PDB entry 6EU1 | electron microscopy, 3.40 A resolution | chains A and O of the 19 polymer chains in the assembly

Chain A:
Protein: DNA-directed RNA polymerase III subunit RPC1
Organism: Saccharomyces cerevisiae (strain ATCC 204508 / S288c)
Notes: EC 2.7.7.6
UniProt: P04051 (RPC1_YEAST); numbering as in UniProt (aligned over 1-1460)
Amino-acid sequence (1460 residues; numbered 1 to 1460; the number before each row is that of its first residue):
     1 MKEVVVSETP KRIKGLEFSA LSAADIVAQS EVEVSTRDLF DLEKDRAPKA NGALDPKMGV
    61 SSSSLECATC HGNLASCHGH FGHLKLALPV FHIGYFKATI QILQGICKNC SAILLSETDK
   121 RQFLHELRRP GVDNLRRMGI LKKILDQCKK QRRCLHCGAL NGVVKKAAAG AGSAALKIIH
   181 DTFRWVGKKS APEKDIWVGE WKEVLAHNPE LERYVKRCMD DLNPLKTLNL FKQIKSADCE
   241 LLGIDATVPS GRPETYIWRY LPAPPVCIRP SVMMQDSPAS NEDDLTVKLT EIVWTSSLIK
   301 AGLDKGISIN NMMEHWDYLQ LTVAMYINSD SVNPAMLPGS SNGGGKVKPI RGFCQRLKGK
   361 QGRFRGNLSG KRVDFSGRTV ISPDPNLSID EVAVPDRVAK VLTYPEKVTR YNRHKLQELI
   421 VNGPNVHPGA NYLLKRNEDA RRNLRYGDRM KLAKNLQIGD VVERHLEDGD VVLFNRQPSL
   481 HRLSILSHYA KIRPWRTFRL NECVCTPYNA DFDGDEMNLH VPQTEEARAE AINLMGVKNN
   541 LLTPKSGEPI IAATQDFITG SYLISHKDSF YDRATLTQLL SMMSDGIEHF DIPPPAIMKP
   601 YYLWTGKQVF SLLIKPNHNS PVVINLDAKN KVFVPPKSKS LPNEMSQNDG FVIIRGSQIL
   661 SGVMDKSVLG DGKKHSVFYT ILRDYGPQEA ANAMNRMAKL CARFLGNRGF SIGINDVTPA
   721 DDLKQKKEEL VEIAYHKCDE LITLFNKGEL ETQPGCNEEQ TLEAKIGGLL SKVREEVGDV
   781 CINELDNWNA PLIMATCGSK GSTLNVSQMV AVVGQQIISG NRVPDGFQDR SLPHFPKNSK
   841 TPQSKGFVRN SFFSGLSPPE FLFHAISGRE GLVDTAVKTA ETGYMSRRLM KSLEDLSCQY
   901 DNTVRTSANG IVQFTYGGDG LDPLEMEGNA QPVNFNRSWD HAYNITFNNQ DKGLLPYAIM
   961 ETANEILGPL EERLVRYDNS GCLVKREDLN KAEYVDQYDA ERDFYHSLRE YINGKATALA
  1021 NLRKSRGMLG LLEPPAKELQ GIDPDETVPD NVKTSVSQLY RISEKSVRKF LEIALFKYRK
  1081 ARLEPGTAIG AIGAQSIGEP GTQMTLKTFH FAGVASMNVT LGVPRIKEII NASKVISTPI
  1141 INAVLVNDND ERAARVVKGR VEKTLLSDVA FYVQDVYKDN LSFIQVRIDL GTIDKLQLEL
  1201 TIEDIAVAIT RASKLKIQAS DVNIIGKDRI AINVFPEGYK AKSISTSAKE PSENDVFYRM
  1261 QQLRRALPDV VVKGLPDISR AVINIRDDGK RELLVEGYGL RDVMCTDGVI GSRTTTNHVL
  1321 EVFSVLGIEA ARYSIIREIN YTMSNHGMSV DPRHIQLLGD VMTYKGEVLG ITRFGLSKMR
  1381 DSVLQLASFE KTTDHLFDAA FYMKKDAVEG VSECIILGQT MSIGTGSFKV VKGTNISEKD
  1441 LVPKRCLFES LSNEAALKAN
Disordered / not traced: 1, 170-174, 335-343, 1111-1114, 1453-1460
Ion coordination: Zn2+ site 1 near C77 (its only coordinating residue here); Zn2+ site 2 near C107 (its only coordinating residue here); Mg2+: D511, D515
Curated features (UniProtKB/Swiss-Prot):
  - region: P858 to E870 (Bridging helix)
  - binding site (Zn(2+)): C67, C70, C77, H80, C107, C110, C154
  - binding site (Mg(2+)): D511, D513, D515
  - mutagenesis: T506 (T506I: Temperature-sensitive), N509 (N509Y: Temperature-sensitive), N518 (N518Q: Temperature-sensitive)

Chain O:
Protein: DNA-directed RNA polymerase III subunit RPC3
Organism: Saccharomyces cerevisiae (strain ATCC 204508 / S288c)
UniProt: P32349 (RPC3_YEAST); residues 1-654 here = UniProt positions 1-654
Amino-acid sequence (654 residues; each row starts with the number of its first residue):
     1 MDELLGEALS AENQTGESTV ESEKLVTPED VMTISSLEQR TLNPDLFLYK ELVKAHLGER
    61 AASVIGMLVA LGRLSVRELV EKIDGMDVDS VKTTLVSLTQ LRCVKYLQET AISGKKTTYY
   121 YYNEEGIHIL LYSGLIIDEI ITQMRVNDEE EHKQLVAEIV QNVISLGSLT VEDYLSSVTS
   181 DSMKYTISSL FVQLCEMGYL IQISKLHYTP IEDLWQFLYE KHYKNIPRNS PLSDLKKRSQ
   241 AKMNAKTDFA KIINKPNELS QILTVDPKTS LRIVKPTVSL TINLDRFMKG RRSKQLINLA
   301 KTRVGSVTAQ VYKIALRLTE QKSPKIRDPL TQTGLLQDLE EAKSFQDEAE LVEEKTPGLT
   361 FNAIDLARHL PAELDLRGSL LSRKPSDNKK RSGSNAAASL PSKKLKTEDG FVIPALPAAV
   421 SKSLQESGDT QEEDEEEEDL DADTEDPHSA SLINSHLKIL ASSNFPFLNE TKPGVYYVPY
   481 SKLMPVLKSS VYEYVIASTL GPSAMRLSRC IRDNKLVSEK IINSTALMKE KDIRSTLASL
   541 IRYNSVEIQE VPRTADRSAS RAVFLFRCKE THSYNFMRQN LEWNMANLLF KKEKLKQENS
   601 TLLKKANRDD VKGRENELLL PSELNQLKMV NERELNVFAR LSRLLSLWEV FQMA
Disordered / not traced: 1-30, 375-447
Curated features (UniProtKB/Swiss-Prot):
  - region: L581 to L602 (Leucine-zipper)
  - modified residue: T27 (Phosphothreonine), S392 (Phosphoserine), S394 (Phosphoserine)

How chain A and chain O interact:
Residue-residue contacts - 78 pairs, chain A then chain O:
  S22(A) - T41(O)
  A23(A) - T41(O)
  A24(A) - L37(O)
  A24(A) - E38(O)
  V27(A) - L37(O)  hydrophobic
  K108(A) - H572(O)  hydrogen bond (backbone-side chain)
  N109(A) - K569(O)
  N109(A) - T571(O)
  N109(A) - H572(O)  hydrogen bond
  R121(A) - R73(O)
  R121(A) - Y119(O)
  R152(A) - D338(O)  hydrogen bond (side chain-backbone)
  R152(A) - L339(O)
  R153(A) - D338(O)
  C154(A) - Q337(O)
  C154(A) - D338(O)
  L155(A) - L335(O)
  L155(A) - Q337(O)
  H156(A) - G334(O)
  C157(A) - Q337(O)
  G158(A) - Q337(O)
  A175(A) - D556(O)
  I179(A) - E550(O)
  W197(A) - R567(O)
  E200(A) - N514(O)
  E200(A) - K515(O)  hydrogen bond (side chain-backbone)
  E203(A) - N514(O)
  V204(A) - L516(O)
  H207(A) - I521(O)
  Y214(A) - R553(O)  hydrogen bond (backbone-side chain)
  V215(A) - V551(O)
  V215(A) - R553(O)
  R217(A) - R553(O)  hydrogen bond (backbone-side chain)
  C218(A) - E550(O)  hydrogen bond (side chain-backbone)
  C218(A) - V551(O)  hydrogen bond (side chain-backbone)
  M219(A) - Q549(O)
  D220(A) - Q549(O)
  D221(A) - I548(O)
  D221(A) - Q549(O)
  D221(A) - E550(O)
  D221(A) - F564(O)
  L225(A) - I541(O)
  K226(A) - E547(O)
  N229(A) - R542(O)
  N229(A) - N544(O)
  N229(A) - F576(O)
  K232(A) - R40(O)  hydrogen bond (side chain-backbone)
  K232(A) - T41(O)
  K232(A) - L42(O)
  K232(A) - P44(O)
  Q233(A) - N575(O)  hydrogen bond
  Q233(A) - F576(O)
  Q233(A) - Q579(O)
  S236(A) - N43(O)  hydrogen bond
  S236(A) - D45(O)  hydrogen bond
  S236(A) - V69(O)
  S236(A) - A70(O)
  A237(A) - V69(O)
  A237(A) - A70(O)
  A237(A) - L71(O)
  A237(A) - G72(O)
  A246(A) - A70(O)
  T247(A) - K82(O)
  P249(A) - L42(O)  hydrophobic
  R252(A) - L42(O)
  R252(A) - N43(O)
  E254(A) - T41(O)  hydrogen bond
  R259(A) - T41(O)
  Y260(A) - L37(O)
  Y260(A) - R40(O)  hydrogen bond
  L303(A) - S535(O)
  L303(A) - A538(O)
  G306(A) - R534(O)
  S308(A) - R534(O)  hydrogen bond
  I309(A) - R534(O)
  N310(A) - R557(O)  hydrogen bond (backbone-side chain)
  M313(A) - F564(O)  hydrophobic
  E314(A) - R557(O)
Also at the interface, not in a pair above, chain A (61 interface residues in all): S30, C110, T118, R128, K177, W201, N208, L211, K216, L230, K235, I307
Also at the interface, not in a pair above, chain O (56 interface residues in all): V31, Q39, L46, L74, Q216, D513, E519, P552, R561, L565

Summary:
Chain A and chain O form an interface of 61 and 56 residues respectively; the contacts include 16 hydrogen
bonds. Among the polar pairs are K108(A)-H572(O), N109(A)-H572(O) and R152(A)-D338(O). UniProt lists 7
Zn2+-binding residues, 3 Mg2+-binding residues and 3 mutagenesis sites on chain A.
Chain A is DNA-directed RNA polymerase III subunit RPC1 and chain O is DNA-directed RNA polymerase III subunit
RPC3, both from Saccharomyces cerevisiae (strain ATCC 204508 / S288c); the structure, RNA Polymerase III -
open DNA complex (OC-POL3), was determined by electron microscopy together with 6EU0, 6EU2 and 6EU3 from the
same study.
